Entry 4S14 (X-ray diffraction, 3.54 A resolution); this record covers chains A and C.

# Chain A
Name: Nuclear receptor ROR-gamma
Organism: Homo sapiens
Notes: fragment: ligand-binding domain
Reference sequence: P51449 (RORG_HUMAN); residue numbers follow UniProt; this construct covers 262-518
Sequence (259 residues; each row starts with the number of its first residue):
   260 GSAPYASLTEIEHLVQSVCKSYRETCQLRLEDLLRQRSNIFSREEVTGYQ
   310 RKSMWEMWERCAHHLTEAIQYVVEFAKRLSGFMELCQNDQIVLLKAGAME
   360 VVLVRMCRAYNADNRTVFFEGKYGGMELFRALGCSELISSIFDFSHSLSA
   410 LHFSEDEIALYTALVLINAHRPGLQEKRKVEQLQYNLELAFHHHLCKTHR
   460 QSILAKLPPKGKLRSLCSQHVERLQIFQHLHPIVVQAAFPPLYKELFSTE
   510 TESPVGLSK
Unresolved in the structure: 260-262, 508-518
Differences from the reference sequence: expression tag (260-261)
UniProt features mapped onto this chain:
  - motif: Leu-501 to Phe-506 (AF-2)
  - mutagenesis: Ala-327 (A327F: Completely abolishes transcriptional activity), Phe-378 (F378Q: Completely abolishes transcriptional activity), Ile-397 (I397N: Nearly abolishes transcriptional activity)
Disulfide bonds: Cys-455 forms a disulfide with the same residue of a neighbouring copy of this chain
Residues lining bound ligands: 4alpha-carboxy-4beta-methyl-zymosterol (4D8; (3beta,4alpha,5beta,14beta)-3-hydroxy-4-methylcholesta-8,24-diene-4-carboxylic acid): Gln-286, Leu-287, Trp-317, Cys-320, His-323, Leu-324, Ala-327, Val-361, Arg-364, Met-365, Ala-368, Val-376, Phe-377, Phe-378, Phe-388, Leu-391, Ile-397, Ile-400, His-479, Tyr-502
Reported in the primary citation:
  - binding site for 4alpha-carboxy-4beta-methyl-zymosterol: Gln-286, Leu-287

# Chain C
Name: Nuclear receptor-interacting protein 1
Notes: fragment: LxxLL binding motif
Reference sequence: P48552 (NRIP1_HUMAN); residues 498-509 here correspond to UniProt positions 499-510 (UniProt number = residue number + 1)
Sequence (12 residues; row label = number of the first residue in the row):
   498 TLLQLLLGHKNE
Unresolved in the structure: 507-509
UniProt features mapped onto this chain:
  - motif: Leu-499 to Leu-503 (LXXLL motif 6)
  - cross-link: Lys-507 (Glycyl lysine isopeptide (Lys-Gly) (interchain with G-Cter in SUMO2))

# Chain A / chain C interface
Contacting residue pairs (15):
  Val-332(A) / Leu-504(C)  hydrophobic
  Lys-336(A) / Leu-503(C)  hydrogen bond (side chain-backbone)
  Lys-336(A) / Leu-504(C)
  Gln-346(A) / His-506(C)
  Gln-349(A) / Leu-504(C)
  Gln-349(A) / His-506(C)
  Ile-350(A) / Leu-504(C)  hydrophobic
  Ile-350(A) / His-506(C)
  Leu-353(A) / Leu-504(C)  hydrophobic
  Pro-500(A) / Leu-499(C)  hydrophobic
  Leu-501(A) / Leu-499(C)
  Leu-501(A) / Leu-503(C)  hydrophobic
  Glu-504(A) / Thr-498(C)  hydrogen bond (side chain-backbone)
  Glu-504(A) / Leu-499(C)  hydrogen bond (side chain-backbone)
  Glu-504(A) / Leu-500(C)  hydrogen bond (side chain-backbone)
Also at the interface, not in a pair above, chain A (11 interface residues in all): Met-342, Leu-505
Also at the interface, not in a pair above, chain C (8 interface residues in all): Gln-501, Gly-505

# In short
11 residues of chain A face 8 of chain C across their interface; the contacts include 4 hydrogen bonds. Polar
contacts include Lys-336(A)/Leu-503(C), Glu-504(A)/Thr-498(C) and Glu-504(A)/Leu-499(C). Ligands of chain A:
4alpha-carboxy-4beta-methyl-zymosterol. Curated annotation (UniProt) lists 3 mutagenesis sites on chain A. The
paper reports a binding site for 4alpha-carboxy-4beta-methyl-zymosterol at Gln-286(A) and Leu-287(A).
Chain A is Nuclear receptor ROR-gamma (Homo sapiens) and chain C is Nuclear receptor-interacting protein 1;
the structure, Crystal structure of the orphan nuclear receptor RORgamma ligand-binding domain in complex with
4alpha-caboxyl, 4beta-methyl-zymosterol (4ACD8), was determined by X-ray diffraction together with 4S15 from
the same study.
